PDB entry 7UWC | electron microscopy, 4.00 A resolution | chains g and h of the 31 polymer chains in the assembly

== Chain g (and h) ==
Molecule: V-type proton ATPase subunit c
Source organism: Citrus limon
Notes: chain h of this document is another copy of the same molecule, construct and numbering; everything in this record applies to it too
UniProt: P0DH92 (VATL1_ARATH); residues 1-164 here = UniProt positions 1-164
Chain sequence (164 residues; row label = number of the first residue in the row):
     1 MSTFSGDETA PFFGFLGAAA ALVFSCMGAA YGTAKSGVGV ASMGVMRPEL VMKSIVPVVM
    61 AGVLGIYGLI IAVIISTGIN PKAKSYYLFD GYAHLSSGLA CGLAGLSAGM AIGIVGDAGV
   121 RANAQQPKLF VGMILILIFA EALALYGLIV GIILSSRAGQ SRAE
Disordered / not traced: 1-7, 161-164 (chain h: 1-7, 163-164)

== Chain g / chain h interface ==
Pairs across the interface (19):
  F12(g) - Y92(h)  hydrophobic
  F15(g) - A93(h)  hydrophobic
  F15(g) - S96(h)
  L16(g) - S96(h)
  A19(g) - S96(h)
  A19(g) - A100(h)
  V23(g) - L103(h)  hydrophobic
  C26(g) - A104(h)  hydrophobic
  M27(g) - S107(h)
  A30(g) - S107(h)
  A30(g) - A111(h)
  A34(g) - A111(h)  hydrophobic
  A41(g) - A118(h)  hydrophobic
  A41(g) - A122(h)
  G44(g) - Q126(h)
  V45(g) - Q125(h)
  P48(g) - L129(h)  hydrophobic
  V59(g) - F139(h)  hydrophobic
  P81(g) - Q160(h)
Also at the interface, not in a pair above, chain g (19 interface residues in all): P11, L22, V38, V51
Also at the interface, not in a pair above, chain h (19 interface residues in all): F89, A108, I114, G119

== In short ==
The chain g/chain h interface involves 19 residues from each chain.
Both chains are V-type proton ATPase subunit c (Citrus limon). Entry 7UWC (Citrus V-ATPase State 2, H in
contact with subunit a) was determined by electron microscopy together with 7UW9, 7UWA, 7UWB and 7UWD from the
same study.
